8D7K - chains B and A of the 3 polymer chains in the assembly; structure by X-ray diffraction, 3.10 A resolution.

== Chain B ==
Molecule: Extracellular Adherence Protein
From: Staphylococcus aureus subsp. aureus
UniProtKB: Q99QS1 (MAP_STAAM); numbering as in UniProt (aligned over 158-254)
Chain sequence (100 residues; row label = number of the first residue in the row):
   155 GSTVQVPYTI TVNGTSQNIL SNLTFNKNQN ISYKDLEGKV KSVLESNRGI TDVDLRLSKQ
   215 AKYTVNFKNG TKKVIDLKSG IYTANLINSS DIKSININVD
Unresolved in the structure: 155-156, 254
Construct notes: expression tag (155-157)

== Chain A ==
Molecule: Neutrophil elastase
From: Homo sapiens
Notes: EC 3.4.21.37
UniProtKB: P08246 (ELNE_HUMAN); residues 29-246 here correspond to UniProt positions 30-247 (UniProt number = residue number + 1)
Chain sequence (218 residues; row label = number of the first residue in the row):
    29 IVGGRRARPH AWPFMVSLQL RGGHFCGATL IAPNFVMSAA HCVANVNVRA VRVVLGAHNL
    89 SRREPTRQVF AVQRIFENGY DPVNLLNDIV ILQLNGSATI NANVQVAQLP AQGRRLGNGV
   149 QCLAMGWGLL GRNRGIASVL QELNVTVVTS LCRRSNVCTL VRGRQAGVCF GDSGSPLVCN
   209 GLIHGIASFV RGGCASGLYP DAFAPVAQFV NWIDSIIQ
Disulfide bonds: Cys54-Cys70, Cys150-Cys207, Cys180-Cys186, Cys197-Cys222
UniProt features mapped onto this chain:
  - active site (Charge relay system): His69, Asp116, Ser201
  - glycosylation (N-linked (GlcNAc...) asparagine): Asn87, Asn123, Asn172

== How chain B and chain A interact ==
Residue-residue contacts - 45 pairs, chain B then chain A:
  Asn182(B) with Arg49(A); Gly50(A)
  Asn184(B) with Gly50(A); Gly51(A), hydrogen bond (side chain-backbone); His52(A), hydrogen bond (side chain-backbone); Phe53(A)
  Ser186(B) with Phe198(A)
  Lys188(B) with Arg160(A); Phe198(A); Gly221(A); Cys222(A)
  Phe221(B) with Asn73(A)
  Asn223(B) with Asn73(A); Val74(A), hydrogen bond (side chain-backbone)
  Thr225(B) with Ala72(A); Asn73(A), hydrogen bond
  Lys226(B) with Asn73(A)
  Lys227(B) with Pro110(A)
  Gly234(B) with Arg219(A); Gly220(A), hydrogen bond (backbone-backbone)
  Ile235(B) with Leu113(A), hydrophobic; Phe217(A), hydrophobic; Val218(A)
  Tyr236(B) with Phe198(A), hydrophobic; Phe217(A); Val218(A), hydrogen bond (backbone-backbone); Gly221(A)
  Thr237(B) with His69(A); Phe198(A); Ser201(A); Ser216(A)
  Ala238(B) with Cys197(A); Phe198(A); Gly199(A), hydrogen bond (backbone-backbone); Asp200(A), hydrogen bond (backbone-backbone); Ser201(A), hydrogen bond (backbone-backbone); Ser216(A), hydrogen bond (backbone-backbone)
  Asn239(B) with Phe53(A); Cys54(A), hydrogen bond; His69(A); Ser201(A), hydrogen bond (backbone-side chain)
  Leu240(B) with His52(A); Phe53(A), hydrogen bond (backbone-backbone); Ile164(A), hydrophobic; Gly199(A)
Also at the interface, not in a pair above, chain B (19 interface residues in all): Tyr187, Asn242, Asp245
Also at the interface, not in a pair above, chain A (31 interface residues in all): Leu48, Cys70, Asn75, Tyr108, Leu157

== Summary ==
The interface between chain B and chain A involves 19 residues on one side and 31 on the other, with 13
hydrogen bonds. Among the polar pairs are Asn184(B)-Gly51(A), Asn184(B)-His52(A) and Asn223(B)-Val74(A).
UniProt lists 3 active-site residues on chain A.
Here chain B is Extracellular Adherence Protein (Staphylococcus aureus subsp. aureus) and chain A is
Neutrophil elastase (Homo sapiens). Entry 8D7K (Bifunctional Inhibition of Neutrophil Elastase and Cathepsin G
by Eap2 from S. aureus) was determined by X-ray diffraction (same publication as 9ASS, 9ASX, 9ATK, 9ATU and
8D7I).
